PDB entry 6RYR | electron microscopy, 3.10 A resolution | chains I and W of the 11 polymer chains in the assembly

== Chain I ==
Molecule: 149-nt DNA strand
Source organism: synthetic construct
Sequence (149 nucleotides; numbered -72 to 76; the number before each row is that of its first residue; numbers below 1 keep their minus sign (DA-72 is residue -72)):
   -72 ATCAGAATCC CGGTGCCGAG GCCGCTCAAT TGGTCGTAGA CAGCTCTAGC ACCGCTTAAA
   -12 CGCACGTACG CGCTGTCCCC CGCGTTTTAA CCGCCAAGGG GATTACTCCC TAGTCTCCAG
    48 GCACGTGTCA GATATATACA TCGATAGGC

== Chain W ==
Protein: Chromodomain-helicase-DNA-binding protein 4
Source organism: Homo sapiens
Notes: EC 3.6.4.12
UniProtKB: Q14839 (CHD4_HUMAN); the construct has insertions or renumbered stretches relative to UniProt, so the offset changes along the chain: 1-1200 = UniProt 1-1200; 1213-1924 = UniProt 1201-1912
Amino-acid sequence (1927 residues; each row starts with the number of its first residue; numbers below 1 keep their minus sign (Ser-2 is residue -2); X marks 12 residues of unknown identity (built as UNK)):
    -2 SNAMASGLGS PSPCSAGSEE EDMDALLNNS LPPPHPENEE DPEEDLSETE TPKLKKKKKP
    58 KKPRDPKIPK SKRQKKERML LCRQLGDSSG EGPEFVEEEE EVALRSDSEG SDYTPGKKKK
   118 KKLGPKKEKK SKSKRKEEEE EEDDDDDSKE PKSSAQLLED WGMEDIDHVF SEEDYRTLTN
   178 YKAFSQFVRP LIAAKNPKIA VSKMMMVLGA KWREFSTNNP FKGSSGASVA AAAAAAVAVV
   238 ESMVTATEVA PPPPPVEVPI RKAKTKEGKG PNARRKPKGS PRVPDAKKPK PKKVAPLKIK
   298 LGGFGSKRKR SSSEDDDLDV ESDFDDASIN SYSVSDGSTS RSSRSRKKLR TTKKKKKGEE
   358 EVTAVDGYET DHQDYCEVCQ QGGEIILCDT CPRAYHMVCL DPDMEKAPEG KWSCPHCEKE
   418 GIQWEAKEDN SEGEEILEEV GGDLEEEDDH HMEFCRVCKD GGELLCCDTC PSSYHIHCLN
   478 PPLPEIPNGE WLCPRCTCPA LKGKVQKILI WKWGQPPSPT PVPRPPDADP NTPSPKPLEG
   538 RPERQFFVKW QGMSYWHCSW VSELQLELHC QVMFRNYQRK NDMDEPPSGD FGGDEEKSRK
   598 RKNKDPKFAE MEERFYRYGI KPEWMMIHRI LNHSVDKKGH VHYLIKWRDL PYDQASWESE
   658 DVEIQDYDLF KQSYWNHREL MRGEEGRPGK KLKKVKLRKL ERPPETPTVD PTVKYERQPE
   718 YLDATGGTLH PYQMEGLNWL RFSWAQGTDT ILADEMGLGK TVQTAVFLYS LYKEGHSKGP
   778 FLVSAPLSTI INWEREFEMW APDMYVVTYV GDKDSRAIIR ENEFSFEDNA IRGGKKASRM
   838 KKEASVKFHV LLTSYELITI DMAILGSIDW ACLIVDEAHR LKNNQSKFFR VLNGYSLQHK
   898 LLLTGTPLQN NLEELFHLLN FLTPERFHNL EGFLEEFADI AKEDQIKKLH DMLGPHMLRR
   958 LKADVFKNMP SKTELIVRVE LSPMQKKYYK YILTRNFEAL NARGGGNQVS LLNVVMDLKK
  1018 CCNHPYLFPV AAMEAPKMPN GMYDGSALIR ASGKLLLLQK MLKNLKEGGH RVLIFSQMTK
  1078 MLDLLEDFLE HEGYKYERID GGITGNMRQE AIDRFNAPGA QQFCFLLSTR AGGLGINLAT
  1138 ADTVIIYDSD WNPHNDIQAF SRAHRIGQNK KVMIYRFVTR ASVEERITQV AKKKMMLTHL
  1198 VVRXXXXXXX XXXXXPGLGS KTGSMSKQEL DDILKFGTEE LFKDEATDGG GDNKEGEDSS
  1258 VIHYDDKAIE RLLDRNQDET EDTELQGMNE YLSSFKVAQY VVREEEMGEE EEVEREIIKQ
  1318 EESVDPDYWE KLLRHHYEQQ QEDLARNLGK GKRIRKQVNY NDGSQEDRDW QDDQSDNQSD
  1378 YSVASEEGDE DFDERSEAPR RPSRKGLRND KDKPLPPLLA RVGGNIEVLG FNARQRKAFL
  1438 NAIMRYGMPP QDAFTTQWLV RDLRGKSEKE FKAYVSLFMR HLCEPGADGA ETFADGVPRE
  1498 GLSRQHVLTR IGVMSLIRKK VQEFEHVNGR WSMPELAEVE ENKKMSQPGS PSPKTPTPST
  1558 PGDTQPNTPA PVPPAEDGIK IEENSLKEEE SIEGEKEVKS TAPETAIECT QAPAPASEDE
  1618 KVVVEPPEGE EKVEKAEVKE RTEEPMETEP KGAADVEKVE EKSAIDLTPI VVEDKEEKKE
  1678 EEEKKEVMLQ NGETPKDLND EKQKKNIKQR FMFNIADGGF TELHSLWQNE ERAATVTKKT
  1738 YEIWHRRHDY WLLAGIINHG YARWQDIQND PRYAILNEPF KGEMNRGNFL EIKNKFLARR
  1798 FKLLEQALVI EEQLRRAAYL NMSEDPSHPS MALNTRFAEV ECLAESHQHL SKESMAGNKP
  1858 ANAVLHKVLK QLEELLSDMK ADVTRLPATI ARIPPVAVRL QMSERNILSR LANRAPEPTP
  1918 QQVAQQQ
Not modelled in the structure: -2 to 445, 512-538, 586-591, 679-704, 1213-1924
Construct notes: expression tag (-2 to 0)
Ion coordination: Zn2+ site 1: Cys452, Cys455, Cys475; Zn2+ site 2: Cys464, Cys467, Cys490, Cys493
Small-molecule neighbours: AMP-PNP (ANP; phosphoaminophosphonic acid-adenylate ester): Gly724, Thr725, Leu726, His727, Gln730, Met753, Gly754, Leu755, Gly756, Lys757, Thr758, Val759, Glu793, Trp797, Asp873, Glu874, Leu1131, Gly1132, Asn1134, Arg1159, Arg1162, Ile1163
UniProt features mapped onto this chain:
  - zinc finger: Gln370 to Glu417 (PHD-type 1), Met449 to Pro496 (PHD-type 2)
  - motif: Lys295 to Leu298 (KIKL), Asp873 to His876 (DEAH box)
  - binding site (ATP): Asp751 to Thr758
  - modified residue: Ser44 (Phosphoserine), Ser303 (Phosphoserine), Ser308 (Phosphoserine), Ser309 (Phosphoserine), Ser310 (Phosphoserine), Ser319 (Phosphoserine), Thr367 (Phosphothreonine), Ser428 (Phosphoserine), Ser515 (Phosphoserine), Thr517 (Phosphothreonine), Thr529 (Phosphothreonine), Ser531 (Phosphoserine), Thr703 (Phosphothreonine), Ser1221 (Phosphoserine), Ser1320 (Phosphoserine), Ser1361 (Phosphoserine), Ser1382 (Phosphoserine), Ser1543 (Phosphoserine), Ser1547 (Phosphoserine), Ser1549 (Phosphoserine) and 9 more in UniProt
  - cross-link (Glycyl lysine isopeptide (Lys-Gly)): Lys133 (interchain with G-Cter in SUMO2), Lys146 (interchain with G-Cter in SUMO2), Lys179 (interchain with G-Cter in SUMO2), Lys297 (interchain with G-Cter in SUMO2), Lys304 (interchain with G-Cter in SUMO2), Lys618 (interchain with G-Cter in SUMO2), Lys696 (interchain with G-Cter in SUMO2), Lys711 (interchain with G-Cter in SUMO1), Lys1224 (interchain with G-Cter in SUMO2), Lys1240 (interchain with G-Cter in SUMO2), Lys1251 (interchain with G-Cter in SUMO2), Lys1316 (interchain with G-Cter in SUMO2), Lys1540 (interchain with G-Cter in SUMO2), Lys1541 (interchain with G-Cter in SUMO2), Lys1577 (interchain with G-Cter in SUMO2), Lys1584 (interchain with G-Cter in SUMO2), Lys1596 (interchain with G-Cter in SUMO2), Lys1618 (interchain with G-Cter in SUMO2), Lys1629 (interchain with G-Cter in SUMO2), Lys1648 (interchain with G-Cter in SUMO2) and 6 more in UniProt
Reported in the primary citation:
  - binding site for the 149-nt DNA strand (chain I): Arg572, Lys810, Asn1010, Arg1127
  - binding site for AMP-PNP: Arg1162
  - disease-associated variants - H1151R, R1162Q: decreased catalytic activity (citing earlier work)
  - Zn2+ coordination: Cys464, Cys467
  - disease-associated variants - H1196Y: increased catalytic activity (citing earlier work)
  - disease-associated variants - C467Y, S851Y, G1003D, R1068H, R1127Q, W1148L, R1173L (citing earlier work)
  - contacts within the chain: Arg1068-Thr1137 (hydrogen bond), Arg1068-Phe1112 (backbone contact), Arg1068-Gln1119 (backbone contact), Glu971-Arg1173, Asp1153-Arg1173
  - binding site for the 149-nt DNA strand: Trp1148

== Interface between chain I and chain W ==
Residue-residue contacts - 29 pairs, chain I then chain W:
  DC-23(I) - Leu1009(W)  sugar contact
  DC-23(I) - Asn1010(W)  base contact
  DA-22(I) - Asn1010(W)  sugar contact
  DC-21(I) - Met1075(W)  phosphate contact
  DC-21(I) - Arg1127(W)  hydrogen bond to the base
  DC-20(I) - Gln1074(W)  sugar contact
  DC-20(I) - Met1075(W)  phosphate contact
  DC-20(I) - Thr1076(W)  hydrogen bond to the phosphate
  DC-20(I) - Arg1127(W)  hydrogen bond to the base
  DG-19(I) - Thr1076(W)  hydrogen bond to the phosphate
  DG-19(I) - Gly1098(W)  phosphate contact
  DG-19(I) - Ser1125(W)  hydrogen bond to the phosphate
  DG-19(I) - Arg1127(W)  sugar contact
  DG-19(I) - Ala1128(W)  hydrogen bond to the phosphate
  DC-18(I) - Leu784(W)  phosphate contact
  DC-18(I) - Glu853(W)  sugar contact
  DC-18(I) - Gly1098(W)  phosphate contact
  DC-18(I) - Arg1105(W)  salt bridge to the phosphate
  DT-17(I) - Ile857(W)  sugar contact
  DT-16(I) - Asp809(W)  base contact
  DT-16(I) - Lys810(W)  salt bridge to the phosphate
  DT-16(I) - Arg813(W)  salt bridge to the phosphate
  DT-16(I) - Ile857(W)  phosphate contact
  DA-15(I) - Lys810(W)  salt bridge to the phosphate
  DC-10(I) - Arg576(W)  sugar contact
  DA-9(I) - Arg572(W)  sugar contact
  DT60(I) - Lys833(W)  hydrogen bond to the phosphate
  DA61(I) - Lys833(W)  salt bridge to the phosphate
  DT62(I) - Lys833(W)  phosphate contact
Other interface residues (no listed pair), chain I (16 interface residues in all): DC-8, DA63
Other interface residues (no listed pair), chain W (24 interface residues in all): Gly830, Ser835, Met1013, Lys1017, Lys1077

== Overview ==
Chain I and chain W form an interface of 16 and 24 residues respectively; the contacts include 7 hydrogen
bonds and 5 salt bridges. Polar pairs include DC-21(I)-Arg1127(W), DC-20(I)-Arg1127(W) and
DC-20(I)-Thr1076(W). The paper reports a binding site for the 149-nt DNA strand (chain I) at Arg572(W),
Lys810(W) and Asn1010(W) among others; H1151R and R1162Q of chain W reduce catalytic activity.
Here chain I is a 149-nt DNA strand (synthetic construct) and chain W is Chromodomain-helicase-DNA-binding
protein 4 (Homo sapiens). Entry 6RYR (Nucleosome-CHD4 complex structure (single CHD4 copy)) was determined by
electron microscopy together with 6RYU from the same study.
